PDB entry 5I1P | X-ray diffraction, 1.40 A resolution | chains A and F of the 8 polymer chains in the assembly

# Chain A
Name: Villin-1
UniProtKB: P02640 (VILI_CHICK); residues 1-35 here correspond to UniProt positions 792-826 (UniProt number = residue number + 791)
Sequence (35 residues; each row starts with the number of its first residue):
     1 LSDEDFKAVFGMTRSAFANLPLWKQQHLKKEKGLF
Not modelled in the structure: 35
Construct notes: engineered mutation His27 (Asn818 in P02640)
Modified / non-standard residues: Lys30 ((3S)-3,7-diaminoheptanoic acid; B3K)

# Chain F
Name: D-Villin headpiece subdomain
Sequence (35 residues; row label = number of the first residue in the row):
     1 LSDEDFKAVFGMTRSAFANLPLWKQQHLKKEKGLF
Modified / non-standard residues: Leu1, Leu20, Leu22, Leu28, Leu34 (D-leucine; DLE); Ser2, Ser15 (D-serine; DSN); Asp3, Asp5 (D-aspartic acid; DAS); Glu4, Glu31 (D-glutamic acid; DGL); Phe6, Phe10, Phe17, Phe35 (D-phenylalanine; DPN); Lys7, Lys24, Lys29, Lys30, Lys32 (D-lysine; DLY); Ala8, Ala16, Ala18 (D-alanine; DAL); Val9 (D-valine; DVA); Met12 (D-methionine; MED); Thr13 (D-threonine; DTH); Arg14 (D-arginine; DAR); Asn19 (D-asparagine; DSG); Pro21 (D-proline; DPR); Trp23 (D-tryptophan; DTR); Gln25, Gln26 (D-glutamine; DGN); His27 (D-histidine; DHI)

# How chain A and chain F interact
Residue-residue contacts - 14 pairs, chain A then chain F:
  Met12(A) - Leu1(F)
  Met12(A) - Asp5(F)
  Thr13(A) - Asp5(F)
  Ala16(A) - Asp5(F)
  Ala16(A) - Val9(F)
  Asn19(A) - Ala8(F)
  Asn19(A) - Lys32(F)
  Leu20(A) - Lys32(F)
  Pro21(A) - Glu31(F)
  Pro21(A) - Lys32(F)
  Trp23(A) - Lys30(F)
  Trp23(A) - Gly33(F)
  Lys24(A) - Lys32(F)
  Lys24(A) - Gly33(F)  hydrogen bond (side chain-backbone)
Also at the interface, not in a pair above, chain A (9 interface residues in all): Ser15
Also at the interface, not in a pair above, chain F (10 interface residues in all): Leu34, Phe35

# In short
9 residues of chain A and 10 residues of chain F are in contact; the contacts include 1 hydrogen bond. The
hydrogen-bonded pair is Lys24(A)-Gly33(F).
Here chain A is Villin-1 and chain F is D-Villin headpiece subdomain. Entry 5I1P (Villin headpiece subdomain
with a Lys30 to beta-3-homolysine substitution) was determined by X-ray diffraction, deposited together with
5I1N, 5I1O and 5I1S.
